PDB entry 4V93 | electron microscopy, 8.10 A resolution (very low resolution: no residue pairs are listed; an interface is given only as per-side residue counts) | chains B3 and B4 of the 180 polymer chains in the assembly

[Chain B3]
Protein: Extracellular globin-2
Organism: Lumbricus terrestris
UniProtKB: P02218 (GLB2_LUMTE); residue numbers follow UniProt; this construct covers 1-145
Amino-acid sequence (145 residues; row label = number of the first residue in the row):
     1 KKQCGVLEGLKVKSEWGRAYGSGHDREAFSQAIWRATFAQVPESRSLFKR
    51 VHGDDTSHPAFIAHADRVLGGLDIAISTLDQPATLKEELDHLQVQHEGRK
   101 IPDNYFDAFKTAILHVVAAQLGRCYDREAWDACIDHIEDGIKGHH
Construct notes: conflict Asp66 (Glu in P02218)
Curated features (UniProtKB/Swiss-Prot):
  - binding site (heme b): His96

[Chain B4]
Protein: Extracellular globin-3
Organism: Lumbricus terrestris
UniProtKB: P11069 (GLB3_LUMTE); residues -16 to 153 here correspond to UniProt positions 1-170 (UniProt number = residue number + 17)
Amino-acid sequence (170 residues; numbered -16 to 153; the number before each row is that of its first residue; numbers below 1 keep their minus sign (Met-16 is residue -16)):
   -16 MLRQLLVLVGLAVVCLADEHEHCCSEEDHRIVQKQWDILWRDTESSKIKI
    34 GFGRLLLTKLAKDIPEVNDLFKRVDIEHAEGPKFSAHALRILNGLDLAIN
    84 LLDDPPALDAALDHLAHQHEVREGVQKAHFKKFGEILATGLPQVLDDYDA
   134 LAWKSCLKGILTKISSRLNA
Not modelled in the structure: -16 to 2, 152-153
Construct notes: conflict Glu49 (Asp66 in P11069)
Curated features (UniProtKB/Swiss-Prot):
  - binding site (heme b): His102

[Interface between chain B3 and chain B4]
At this resolution (8 A) residue pairs are not listed: 25 residues of chain B3 and 26 of chain B4 lie at the interface.

[Summary]
25 residues of chain B3 face 26 of chain B4 across their interface. UniProt lists heme b-binding residue
His96(B3) on chain B3; heme b-binding residue His102(B4) on chain B4.
Chain B3 is Extracellular globin-2 and chain B4 is Extracellular globin-3, both from Lumbricus terrestris; the
structure, Fitted coordinates for Lumbricus terrestris hemoglobin cryo-EM complex (EMD-2627), was determined
by electron microscopy.
